9B41 - chains A and B of the 24 polymer chains in the assembly; structure by electron microscopy, 3.20 A resolution.

== Chain A (and B) ==
Protein: gp19 Portal
Organism: Pseudomonas virus Pa193
Notes: chain B of this document is another copy of the same molecule, construct and numbering; everything in this record applies to it too
UniProtKB: A0A5P1KVD8 (A0A5P1KVD8_9CAUD); residue numbers follow UniProt; this construct covers 1-765
Chain sequence (765 residues; numbered 1 to 765; the number before each row is that of its first residue):
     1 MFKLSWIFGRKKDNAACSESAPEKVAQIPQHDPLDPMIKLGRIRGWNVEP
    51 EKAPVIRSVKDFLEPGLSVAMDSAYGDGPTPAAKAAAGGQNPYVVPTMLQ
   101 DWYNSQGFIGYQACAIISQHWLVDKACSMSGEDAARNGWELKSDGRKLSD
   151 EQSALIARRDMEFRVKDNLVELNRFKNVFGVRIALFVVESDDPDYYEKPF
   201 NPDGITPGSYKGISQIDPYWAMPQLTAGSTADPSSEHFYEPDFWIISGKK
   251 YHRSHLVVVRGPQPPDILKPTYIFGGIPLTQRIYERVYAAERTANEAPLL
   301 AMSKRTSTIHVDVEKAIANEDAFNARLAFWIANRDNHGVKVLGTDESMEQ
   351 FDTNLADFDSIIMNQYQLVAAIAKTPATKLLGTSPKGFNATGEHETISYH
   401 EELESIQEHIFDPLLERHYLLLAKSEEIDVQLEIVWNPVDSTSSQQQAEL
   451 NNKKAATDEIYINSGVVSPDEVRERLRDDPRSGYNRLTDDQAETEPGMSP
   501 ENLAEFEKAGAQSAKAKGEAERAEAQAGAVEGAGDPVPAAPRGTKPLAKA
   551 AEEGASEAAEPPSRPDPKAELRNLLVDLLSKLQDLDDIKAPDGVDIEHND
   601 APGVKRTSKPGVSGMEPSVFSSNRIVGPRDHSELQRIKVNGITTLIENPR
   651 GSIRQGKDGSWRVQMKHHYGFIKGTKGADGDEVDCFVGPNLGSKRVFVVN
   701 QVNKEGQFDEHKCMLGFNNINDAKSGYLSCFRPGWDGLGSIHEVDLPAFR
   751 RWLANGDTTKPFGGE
Disordered / not traced: 1-93, 529-765

== How chain A and chain B interact ==
Contacting residue pairs - 199 pairs, chain A then chain B:
  Val95(A) - Ile109(B)
  Val95(A) - Tyr284(B)  hydrophobic
  Pro96(A) - Tyr284(B)
  Leu99(A) - Tyr284(B)  hydrophobic
  Leu99(A) - Tyr288(B)  hydrophobic
  Gln100(A) - Ile116(B)
  Trp102(A) - Tyr288(B)  hydrophobic
  Trp102(A) - Glu291(B)
  Tyr103(A) - Ile116(B)
  Tyr103(A) - Ile117(B)  hydrophobic
  Tyr103(A) - His120(B)
  Tyr103(A) - Ile283(B)
  Tyr103(A) - Tyr284(B)  hydrogen bond (side chain-backbone)
  Tyr103(A) - Val287(B)
  Tyr103(A) - Tyr288(B)
  Asn104(A) - Ile116(B)
  Gln106(A) - Gln119(B)  hydrogen bond (backbone-side chain)
  Gln106(A) - His120(B)
  Lys142(A) - Arg486(B)
  Arg146(A) - Arg486(B)  hydrogen bond (backbone-side chain)
  Arg146(A) - Leu487(B)  hydrogen bond (side chain-backbone)
  Asp232(A) - Ser247(B)  hydrogen bond
  Pro233(A) - Ile216(B)
  Pro233(A) - Trp220(B)  hydrophobic
  Ser234(A) - Leu185(B)
  Ser234(A) - Ser214(B)
  Ser234(A) - Ser247(B)
  Ser234(A) - Tyr251(B)  hydrogen bond
  Ser235(A) - Ser214(B)
  Glu236(A) - Val187(B)
  Glu236(A) - Ile213(B)
  Glu236(A) - Ser214(B)
  Phe238(A) - Trp220(B)
  Pro262(A) - Asp124(B)
  Pro262(A) - Arg174(B)  hydrogen bond (backbone-side chain)
  Gln263(A) - Arg174(B)  hydrogen bond (backbone-side chain)
  Gln263(A) - Phe175(B)
  Pro265(A) - Phe175(B)  hydrophobic
  Pro265(A) - Tyr219(B)
  Asp266(A) - Asp217(B)
  Asp266(A) - Tyr219(B)  hydrogen bond (backbone-side chain)
  Asp266(A) - Trp220(B)
  Ile267(A) - Ala115(B)  hydrophobic
  Ile267(A) - Tyr219(B)  hydrogen bond (backbone-side chain)
  Leu268(A) - Ala115(B)
  Leu268(A) - Ile116(B)  hydrophobic
  Leu268(A) - Gln119(B)
  Tyr272(A) - Gln119(B)  hydrogen bond
  Arg282(A) - Trp121(B)
  Arg282(A) - Asp124(B)  salt bridge
  Arg286(A) - Glu291(B)  salt bridge
  Arg286(A) - Ala294(B)
  Arg292(A) - Met302(B)
  Thr293(A) - Pro298(B)
  Thr293(A) - Met302(B)
  Leu300(A) - Arg305(B)
  Ala301(A) - Asn336(B)  hydrogen bond (backbone-side chain)
  Met302(A) - Asn336(B)  hydrogen bond (backbone-side chain)
  Ser303(A) - Arg305(B)  hydrogen bond (backbone-side chain)
  Arg305(A) - Asp335(B)
  Arg305(A) - Asn336(B)  hydrogen bond (side chain-backbone)
  Arg305(A) - His337(B)
  Thr306(A) - Arg334(B)
  Thr306(A) - Gln350(B)
  Ser307(A) - Gly338(B)
  Ser307(A) - Val339(B)
  Ser307(A) - Lys340(B)
  Thr308(A) - Val339(B)
  Thr308(A) - Lys340(B)
  Thr308(A) - Leu342(B)
  Thr308(A) - Met348(B)
  Ile309(A) - Val339(B)  hydrophobic
  Ile309(A) - Lys340(B)  hydrogen bond (backbone-backbone)
  Ile309(A) - Val341(B)
  Ile309(A) - Leu342(B)  hydrogen bond (backbone-backbone)
  His310(A) - Leu342(B)
  His310(A) - Gly343(B)
  His310(A) - Glu346(B)  hydrogen bond (side chain-backbone)
  Val311(A) - Val341(B)  hydrophobic
  Val311(A) - Leu342(B)  hydrogen bond (backbone-backbone)
  Val311(A) - Gly343(B)
  Val313(A) - Val341(B)  hydrophobic
  Val313(A) - Leu342(B)
  Val313(A) - Gly343(B)
  Phe323(A) - Val341(B)  hydrophobic
  Leu327(A) - Val341(B)  hydrophobic
  Trp330(A) - Val339(B)  hydrophobic
  Ile331(A) - His337(B)
  Ile331(A) - Val339(B)  hydrophobic
  Arg334(A) - His337(B)  hydrogen bond (side chain-backbone)
  Glu349(A) - Ser347(B)
  Phe351(A) - Met348(B)
  Asp352(A) - Gln350(B)
  Thr353(A) - Arg305(B)
  Thr353(A) - Gln350(B)
  Asn354(A) - Lys304(B)
  Asp357(A) - Lys304(B)  salt bridge
  Asp357(A) - Asn354(B)
  Phe358(A) - Ala301(B)
  Phe358(A) - Lys304(B)
  Ser360(A) - Asp359(B)
  Ile361(A) - Ala297(B)
  Ile361(A) - Pro298(B)
  Ile361(A) - Ala301(B)  hydrophobic
  Ile361(A) - Leu355(B)  hydrophobic
  Asn364(A) - Asp359(B)
  Asn364(A) - Met363(B)
  Gln365(A) - Ala294(B)  hydrogen bond (side chain-backbone)
  Gln365(A) - Pro298(B)
  Gln367(A) - Leu381(B)
  Gln367(A) - Thr383(B)
  Leu368(A) - Ala294(B)  hydrophobic
  Leu368(A) - Tyr366(B)
  Ala371(A) - Lys125(B)  hydrogen bond (backbone-side chain)
  Ala371(A) - Leu380(B)
  Ala371(A) - Leu381(B)
  Ile372(A) - Trp121(B)  hydrophobic
  Lys374(A) - Lys125(B)
  Gly387(A) - Lys386(B)  hydrogen bond (backbone-side chain)
  Phe388(A) - Met363(B)  hydrophobic
  Phe388(A) - Thr383(B)
  Phe388(A) - Ser384(B)
  Phe388(A) - Lys386(B)
  Asn389(A) - Ser384(B)
  Asn389(A) - Phe388(B)
  His394(A) - Thr391(B)  hydrogen bond (side chain-backbone)
  His394(A) - Thr396(B)
  Glu395(A) - Thr378(B)
  Glu395(A) - Gly382(B)
  Glu395(A) - Thr383(B)  hydrogen bond
  Ile397(A) - Ser441(B)
  Ser398(A) - Lys379(B)
  Glu401(A) - Ser441(B)
  Glu402(A) - Asp133(B)
  Glu402(A) - Arg136(B)  salt bridge
  Glu402(A) - Lys379(B)
  Glu402(A) - Ser441(B)  hydrogen bond
  Ser405(A) - Arg136(B)
  Ile406(A) - Glu132(B)
  Ile406(A) - Arg136(B)
  His409(A) - Asp167(B)  salt bridge
  Glu416(A) - Met161(B)
  Asp440(A) - Ser444(B)  hydrogen bond
  Gln446(A) - Gln445(B)  hydrogen bond (backbone-side chain)
  Leu450(A) - Ser444(B)
  Leu450(A) - Gln445(B)  hydrogen bond (backbone-side chain)
  Leu450(A) - Ala448(B)  hydrophobic
  Lys453(A) - Glu449(B)
  Lys453(A) - Asn452(B)  hydrogen bond
  Thr457(A) - Asn452(B)
  Thr457(A) - Tyr484(B)  hydrogen bond
  Asp458(A) - Tyr484(B)  hydrogen bond
  Ile460(A) - Ala455(B)
  Ile460(A) - Glu459(B)
  Tyr461(A) - Ala455(B)
  Tyr461(A) - Asp458(B)  hydrogen bond
  Tyr461(A) - Val472(B)  hydrophobic
  Tyr461(A) - Arg475(B)
  Tyr461(A) - Leu476(B)
  Tyr461(A) - Tyr484(B)
  Asn463(A) - Glu459(B)
  Ser464(A) - Glu459(B)
  Ser464(A) - Ser499(B)
  Ser464(A) - Pro500(B)
  Gly465(A) - Pro469(B)
  Gly465(A) - Glu493(B)
  Gly465(A) - Pro500(B)
  Val466(A) - Pro469(B)
  Val466(A) - Val472(B)  hydrophobic
  Val466(A) - Arg473(B)
  Val467(A) - Leu487(B)  hydrophobic
  Glu471(A) - Arg473(B)  salt bridge
  Glu471(A) - Leu487(B)
  Glu471(A) - Thr488(B)  hydrogen bond
  Glu474(A) - Arg486(B)
  Arg475(A) - Gly483(B)
  Arg475(A) - Tyr484(B)
  Asp478(A) - Arg486(B)
  Pro496(A) - Gln491(B)
  Gly497(A) - Pro500(B)
  Ala509(A) - Ala504(B)  hydrophobic
  Gln512(A) - Lys508(B)
  Gln512(A) - Gln512(B)
  Ser513(A) - Ala511(B)
  Ala516(A) - Ala511(B)
  Ala516(A) - Lys515(B)
  Glu519(A) - Lys515(B)  salt bridge
  Ala520(A) - Ala514(B)
  Ala520(A) - Lys515(B)
  Arg522(A) - Arg522(B)
  Ala523(A) - Gly518(B)
  Ala523(A) - Glu519(B)
  Ala523(A) - Arg522(B)
  Glu524(A) - Gly518(B)
  Glu524(A) - Glu521(B)
  Gln526(A) - Arg522(B)  hydrogen bond
  Ala527(A) - Glu521(B)
  Ala527(A) - Arg522(B)
  Ala527(A) - Ala525(B)
Also at the interface, not in a pair above, chain A (123 interface residues in all): Val94, Gly107, Gly145, Lys147, Pro264, Ile277, Ala289, Glu296, Lys304, Asp345, Lys386, Glu393, Gln447, Glu449, Lys454, Ala456, Thr494, Met498, Asn502, Glu505
Also at the interface, not in a pair above, chain B (130 interface residues in all): Ala113, Ser118, Met129, Phe179, Lys211, Gly212, Glu285, Arg292, Asn295, Thr344, Glu349, Asp352, Thr353, Ala356, Ile362, Pro385, Ala390, Gly392, His400, Asp440, Thr442, Ser443, Gln446, Asn451, Lys454, Ile462, Asp490, Glu507

== Overview ==
123 residues of chain A and 130 residues of chain B are in contact, with 35 hydrogen bonds and 7 salt bridges.
Polar contacts include Arg282(A)-Asp124(B), Arg286(A)-Glu291(B) and Asp357(A)-Lys304(B).
Chain A and chain B are both gp19 Portal (Pseudomonas virus Pa193); the structure, Pseudomonas phage Pa193
Neck (portal and head-to-tail proteins), was determined by electron microscopy (same publication as 9B40 and
9B42).
